Entry 6BQ7 (X-ray diffraction, 1.95 A resolution); this record covers chains A and B.

[Chain A (and B)]
Name: Thermospermine synthase
Source organism: Medicago truncatula
Notes: chain B of this document is another copy of the same molecule, construct and numbering; everything in this record applies to it too
Reference sequence: G7K2D1 (G7K2D1_MEDTR); numbering as in UniProt (aligned over 1-328)
Sequence (331 residues; row label = number of the first residue in the row; numbers below 1 keep their minus sign (Ser-2 is residue -2)):
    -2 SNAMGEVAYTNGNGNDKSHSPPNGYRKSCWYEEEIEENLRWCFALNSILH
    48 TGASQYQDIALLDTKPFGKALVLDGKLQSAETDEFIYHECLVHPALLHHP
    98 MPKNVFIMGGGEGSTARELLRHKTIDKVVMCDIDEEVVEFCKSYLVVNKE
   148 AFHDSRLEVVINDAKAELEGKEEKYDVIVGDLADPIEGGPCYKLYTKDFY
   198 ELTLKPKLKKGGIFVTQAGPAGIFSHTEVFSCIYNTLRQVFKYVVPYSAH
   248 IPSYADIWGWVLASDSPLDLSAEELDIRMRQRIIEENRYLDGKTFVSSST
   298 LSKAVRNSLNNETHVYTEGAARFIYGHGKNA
Disordered / not traced: -2 to 23, 316-328 (chain B: -2 to 23, 315-328)
Differences from the reference sequence: expression tag (-2 to 0)
Small-molecule neighbours: spermidine (SPD): Glu30, Lys73, Leu74, Gln75, Tyr84, Asp178, Leu179, Gln214, Tyr251, Trp255
Reported in the primary citation:
  - binding site for spermidine: Glu30, Gln75, Tyr84, Asp178, Tyr251, Trp255
  - catalytic residues: Asp178 (proposed by the authors, not directly observed)
  - specificity-determining residues: Glu30, Gln75, Trp255
  - contacts within the chain: Asp181-Gln214 (hydrogen bond)
  - specificity-determining residues: His85, Glu109, Asp129, Gly216 (by similarity / conservation)

[Chain A / chain B interface]
Pairs across the interface - 74 pairs, chain A then chain B:
  Trp27(A) - Asn35(B)
  Trp27(A) - Arg37(B)
  Glu31(A) - Trp27(B)
  Glu33(A) - Pro63(B)
  Glu34(A) - Trp27(B)
  Asn35(A) - Trp27(B)
  Asn35(A) - Phe40(B)
  Asn35(A) - Ala41(B)  hydrogen bond (backbone-backbone)
  Asn35(A) - Lys62(B)
  Asn35(A) - Pro63(B)
  Leu36(A) - Trp27(B)
  Leu36(A) - Trp38(B)  hydrophobic
  Leu36(A) - Cys39(B)
  Leu36(A) - Phe40(B)  hydrophobic
  Leu36(A) - Pro63(B)  hydrophobic
  Leu36(A) - Phe64(B)  hydrophobic
  Arg37(A) - Trp27(B)
  Arg37(A) - Arg37(B)
  Arg37(A) - Trp38(B)
  Arg37(A) - Cys39(B)  hydrogen bond (backbone-backbone)
  Trp38(A) - Leu36(B)  hydrophobic
  Trp38(A) - Arg37(B)
  Trp38(A) - Trp38(B)  hydrophobic
  Cys39(A) - Asn35(B)
  Cys39(A) - Leu36(B)
  Cys39(A) - Arg37(B)  hydrogen bond (backbone-backbone)
  Cys39(A) - Cys39(B)  hydrophobic
  Phe40(A) - Asn35(B)
  Phe40(A) - Leu36(B)  hydrophobic
  Ala41(A) - Asn35(B)  hydrogen bond (backbone-backbone)
  Lys62(A) - Asn35(B)
  Pro63(A) - Asn35(B)
  Phe64(A) - Leu36(B)  hydrophobic
  Thr79(A) - Phe221(B)
  Phe82(A) - Phe221(B)  hydrophobic
  Ile83(A) - Ile220(B)  hydrophobic
  Ile220(A) - Ile83(B)  hydrophobic
  Ile220(A) - Pro249(B)  hydrophobic
  Ile220(A) - Tyr286(B)  hydrophobic
  Phe221(A) - Thr79(B)
  His247(A) - His247(B)
  His247(A) - Asp253(B)
  His247(A) - Ile254(B)
  Pro249(A) - Ile220(B)  hydrophobic
  Asp253(A) - His247(B)
  Ile254(A) - His247(B)
  Glu283(A) - Lys300(B)  salt bridge
  Asn284(A) - Lys300(B)  hydrogen bond (backbone-side chain)
  Arg285(A) - Ala301(B)
  Tyr286(A) - Ile220(B)  hydrophobic
  Tyr286(A) - Ser299(B)
  Tyr286(A) - Lys300(B)
  Asp288(A) - Lys300(B)
  Asp288(A) - Arg303(B)  salt bridge
  Lys290(A) - Thr297(B)
  Lys290(A) - Arg303(B)
  Thr291(A) - Ser299(B)
  Thr291(A) - Lys300(B)  hydrogen bond (side chain-backbone)
  Thr291(A) - Arg303(B)  hydrogen bond
  Ser294(A) - Ser294(B)  hydrogen bond (backbone-side chain)
  Ser294(A) - Thr297(B)  hydrogen bond (side chain-backbone)
  Thr297(A) - Lys290(B)
  Thr297(A) - Ser294(B)  hydrogen bond (backbone-side chain)
  Ser299(A) - Tyr286(B)
  Ser299(A) - Thr291(B)
  Lys300(A) - Glu283(B)  salt bridge
  Lys300(A) - Asn284(B)
  Lys300(A) - Tyr286(B)
  Lys300(A) - Asp288(B)
  Lys300(A) - Thr291(B)  hydrogen bond (backbone-side chain)
  Ala301(A) - Arg285(B)
  Arg303(A) - Asp288(B)  salt bridge
  Arg303(A) - Lys290(B)
  Arg303(A) - Thr291(B)  hydrogen bond
Other interface residues (no listed pair), chain A (39 interface residues in all): Asp80, Ala252, Leu298
Other interface residues (no listed pair), chain B (37 interface residues in all): Glu34, Asp80, Phe82, Ala252, Leu298

[Overview]
39 residues of chain A face 37 of chain B across their interface, with 12 hydrogen bonds and 4 salt bridges.
Polar contacts include Glu283(A)-Lys300(B), Asp288(A)-Arg303(B) and Asn284(A)-Lys300(B). Chain A binds
spermidine. From the paper: the catalytic residue Asp178(A); a binding site for spermidine at Glu30(A),
Gln75(A) and Tyr84(A) among others.
Both chains are Thermospermine synthase (Medicago truncatula). Entry 6BQ7 (Crystal structure of Medicago
truncatula Thermospermine Synthase (MtTSPS) in complex with spermidine) was determined by X-ray diffraction
together with 6BQ2, 6BQ3, 6BQ4, 6BQ5 and 6BQ6 from the same study.
